7DMZ - chains B and F of the 6 polymer chains in the assembly; structure by electron microscopy, 4.30 A resolution (low resolution: residue-level contacts below are approximate; hydrogen-bond / salt-bridge calls are withheld).

== Chain B ==
Protein: Tubulin alpha-1B chain
Source organism: Sus scrofa
UniProtKB: Q2XVP4 (TBA1B_PIG); numbering as in UniProt (aligned over 1-451)
Amino-acid sequence (451 residues; numbered 1 to 451; the number before each row is that of its first residue):
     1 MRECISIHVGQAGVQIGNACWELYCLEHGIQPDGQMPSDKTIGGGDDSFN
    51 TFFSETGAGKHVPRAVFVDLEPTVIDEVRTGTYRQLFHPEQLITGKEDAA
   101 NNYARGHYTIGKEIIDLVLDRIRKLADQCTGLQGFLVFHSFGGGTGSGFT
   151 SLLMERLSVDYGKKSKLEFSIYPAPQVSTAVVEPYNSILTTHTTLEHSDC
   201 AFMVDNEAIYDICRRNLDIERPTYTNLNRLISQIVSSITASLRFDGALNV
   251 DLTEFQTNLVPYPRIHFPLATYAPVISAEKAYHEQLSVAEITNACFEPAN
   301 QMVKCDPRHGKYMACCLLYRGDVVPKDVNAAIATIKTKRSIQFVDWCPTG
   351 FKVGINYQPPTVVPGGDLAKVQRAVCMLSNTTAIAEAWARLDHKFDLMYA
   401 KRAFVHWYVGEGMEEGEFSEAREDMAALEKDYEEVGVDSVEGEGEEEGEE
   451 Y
Not modelled in the structure: 38-46, 438-451
Residues lining bound ligands: GTP (guanosine-5'-triphosphate): G10, Q11, A12, Q15, D69, E71, D98, A100, N101, S140, G142, G143, G144, T145, G146, I171, T179, E183, N206, Y224, L227, N228
UniProt features mapped onto this chain:
  - motif: M1 to C4 (MREC motif)
  - active site: E254
  - binding site (GTP): G10, Q11, A12, Q15, E71, A99, S140, G143, G144, T145, G146, T179, E183, N206, Y224, N228, L252
  - binding site (Mg(2+)): E71
  - site: Y451 (Involved in polymerization)
  - modified residue: K40 (N6,N6,N6-trimethyllysine), S48 (Phosphoserine), S232 (Phosphoserine), Y282 (3'-nitrotyrosine), R339 (Omega-N-methylarginine), S439 (Phosphoserine), E443 (5-glutamyl polyglutamate), E445 (5-glutamyl polyglutamate), Y451 (3'-nitrotyrosine)
  - cross-link (Glycyl lysine isopeptide (Lys-Gly)): K326 (interchain with G-Cter in ubiquitin), K370 (interchain with G-Cter in ubiquitin)

== Chain F ==
Protein: Tubulin beta chain
Source organism: Sus scrofa
UniProtKB: P02554 (TBB_PIG); the author numbering skips numbers that UniProt does not, so the offset changes along the chain: 1-44 = UniProt 1-44; 47-360 = UniProt 45-358; 369-455 = UniProt 359-445
Amino-acid sequence (445 residues; each row starts with the number of its first residue; note: 10 numbers in that range are skipped by the numbering (no residue carries them; nothing is unmodelled there)):
     1 MREIVHIQAGQCGNQIGAKFWEVISDEHGIDPTGSYHGDSDLQL
    47 ERINVYYNEAAGNKYVPRAILVDLEPGTMDSVRSGPFGQIFRPDNFVFGQ
    97 SGAGNNWAKGHYTEGAELVDSVLDVVRKESESCDCLQGFQLTHSLGGGTG
   147 SGMGTLLISKIREEYPDRIMNTFSVVPSPKVSDTVVEPYNATLSVHQLVE
   197 NTDETYCIDNEALYDICFRTLKLTTPTYGDLNHLVSATMSGVTTCLRFPG
   247 QLNADLRKLAVNMVPFPRLHFFMPGFAPLTSRGSQQYRALTVPELTQQMF
   297 DAKNMMAACDPRHGRYLTVAAVFRGRMSMKEVDEQMLNVQNKNSSYFVEW
   347 IPNNVKTAVCDIPP
   369 RGLKMSATFIGNSTAIQELFKRISEQFTAMFRRKAFLHWYTGEGMDEMEF
   419 TEAESNMNDLVSEYQQYQDATADEQGEFEEEGEEDEA
Not modelled in the structure: 437-455
Residues lining bound ligands:
  - phosphomethylphosphonic acid guanylate ester (G2P): Q11, C12, Q15, I16, D69, E71, N101, S140, G142, G143, G144, T145, G146, V171, D179, E183, N206, Y224, N228
  - taccalonolide AJ (TAJ): K19, L217, L219, G225, D226, H229, R369, G370, L371
UniProt features mapped onto this chain:
  - motif: M1 to I4 (MREI motif)
  - binding site (GTP): Q11, E71, S140, G144, T145, G146, N206, N228
  - binding site (Mg(2+)): E71
  - modified residue: S40 (Phosphoserine), K60 (N6-acetyllysine), S174 (Phosphoserine), T287 (Phosphothreonine), T292 (Phosphothreonine), R320 (Omega-N-methylarginine), E448 (5-glutamyl polyglutamate)
  - cross-link (Glycyl lysine isopeptide (Lys-Gly)): K60 (interchain with G-Cter in ubiquitin), K326 (interchain with G-Cter in ubiquitin)

== Interface between chain B and chain F ==
Contacting residue pairs (6):
  T56(B) - Y283(F)
  K60(B) - Y283(F)
  Q85(B) - Y283(F)
  L86(B) - Y283(F)
  F87(B) - Y283(F)
  H88(B) - Y283(F)
Also at the interface, not in a pair above, chain B (8 interface residues in all): G57, V62
Also at the interface, not in a pair above, chain F (4 interface residues in all): S280, Q282, A285

== Overview ==
The interface between chain B and chain F involves 8 residues on one side and 4 on the other. Ligands of chain
B: GTP. Chain F binds taccalonolide AJ and phosphomethylphosphonic acid guanylate ester.
Chain B is Tubulin alpha-1B chain and chain F is Tubulin beta chain, both from Sus scrofa; the structure,
GMPCPP microtubule complex, was determined by electron microscopy.
